PDB entry 4G51 | X-ray diffraction, 2.50 A resolution | chains C and D of the 4 polymer chains in the assembly

== Chain C ==
Protein: Hemoglobin subunit alpha
From: Trematomus bernacchii
UniProt: P80043 (HBA_TREBE); residues 1-142 here = UniProt positions 1-142
Sequence (143 residues; numbered 0 to 142; the number before each row is that of its first residue; numbering starts at 0):
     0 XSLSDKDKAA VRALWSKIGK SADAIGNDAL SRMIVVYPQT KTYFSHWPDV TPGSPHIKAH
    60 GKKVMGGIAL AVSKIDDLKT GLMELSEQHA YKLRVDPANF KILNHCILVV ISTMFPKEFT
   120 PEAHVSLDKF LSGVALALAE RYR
Construct notes: acetylation (0)
Modified residues: ACE (acetyl group) at position 0
Curated features (UniProtKB/Swiss-Prot):
  - binding site (O2): H59
  - binding site (heme b): H88
  - modified residue: S1 (N-acetylserine)
Ion coordination: heme Fe: H88 (together with nitric oxide)
Ligand contacts: heme / nitric oxide: M32, T39, Y42, F43, H45, W46, H59, K62, V63, G66, I67, L84, Q87, H88, L92, V94, N98, F99, L102, N103, L137

== Chain D ==
Protein: Hemoglobin subunit beta
From: Trematomus bernacchii
UniProt: P80044 (HBB_TREBE); residues 1-146 here correspond to UniProt positions 2-147 (UniProt number = residue number + 1)
Sequence (146 residues; row label = number of the first residue in the row):
     1 VEWTDKERSI ISDIFSHMDY DDIGPKALSR CLIVYPWTQR HFSGFGNLYN AEAIIGNANV
    61 AAHGIKVLHG LDRGVKNMDN IAATYADLST LHSEKLHVDP DNFKLLSDCI TIVLAAKMGH
   121 AFTAETQGAF QKFLAVVVSA LGKQYH
Curated features (UniProtKB/Swiss-Prot):
  - binding site (heme b): H63, H92
Ion coordination: heme Fe: H92 (together with nitric oxide)
Ligand contacts: heme / nitric oxide: T38, H41, F42, H63, K66, V67, G70, L71, H92, L96, V98, N102, F103, L106, I110, L141

== Interface between chain C and chain D ==
Contacting residue pairs - 33 pairs, chain C then chain D:
  R31(C) with F122(D), hydrogen bond (side chain-backbone); T123(D), hydrogen bond (side chain-backbone); A124(D); Q127(D), hydrogen bond
  V34(C) with A124(D), hydrophobic; E125(D)
  V35(C) with A124(D); Q127(D); G128(D)
  Y36(C) with Q131(D), hydrogen bond
  H104(C) with D108(D); Q127(D), hydrogen bond; Q131(D), hydrogen bond
  V108(C) with T111(D); Q127(D)
  S111(C) with I112(D), hydrogen bond (side chain-backbone); A116(D)
  T112(C) with A115(D); G119(D)
  P115(C) with A116(D)
  F118(C) with R30(D), hydrogen bond (backbone-side chain); I112(D), hydrophobic
  T119(C) with R30(D)
  P120(C) with R30(D); I33(D), hydrophobic; I55(D), hydrophobic
  E121(C) with A51(D)
  H123(C) with R30(D), hydrogen bond; V34(D); I112(D)
  V124(C) with V34(D), hydrophobic
  D127(C) with V34(D); Y35(D)
Other interface residues (no listed pair), chain C (18 interface residues in all): D27, C105
Other interface residues (no listed pair), chain D (20 interface residues in all): H120

== Overview ==
18 residues of chain C face 20 of chain D across their interface; the contacts include 9 hydrogen bonds. Among
the polar pairs are R31(C)-F122(D), R31(C)-T123(D) and R31(C)-Q127(D). Ligands of chain C: heme / nitric
oxide. Chain D binds heme / nitric oxide.
Chain C is Hemoglobin subunit alpha and chain D is Hemoglobin subunit beta, both from Trematomus bernacchii;
the structure, Crystallographic analysis of the interaction of nitric oxide with hemoglobin from Trematomus
bernacchii in the T ..., was determined by X-ray diffraction.
